PDB entry 5X2Q | X-ray diffraction, 2.60 A resolution | chains A and B of the 4 polymer chains in the assembly

[Chain A]
Protein: Taste receptor, type 1, member 2a
Source organism: Oryzias latipes
UniProt: A0A173M0G2 (A0A173M0G2_ORYLA); residues 20-474 here correspond to UniProt positions 12-466 (UniProt number = residue number - 8)
Sequence (461 residues; each row starts with the number of its first residue):
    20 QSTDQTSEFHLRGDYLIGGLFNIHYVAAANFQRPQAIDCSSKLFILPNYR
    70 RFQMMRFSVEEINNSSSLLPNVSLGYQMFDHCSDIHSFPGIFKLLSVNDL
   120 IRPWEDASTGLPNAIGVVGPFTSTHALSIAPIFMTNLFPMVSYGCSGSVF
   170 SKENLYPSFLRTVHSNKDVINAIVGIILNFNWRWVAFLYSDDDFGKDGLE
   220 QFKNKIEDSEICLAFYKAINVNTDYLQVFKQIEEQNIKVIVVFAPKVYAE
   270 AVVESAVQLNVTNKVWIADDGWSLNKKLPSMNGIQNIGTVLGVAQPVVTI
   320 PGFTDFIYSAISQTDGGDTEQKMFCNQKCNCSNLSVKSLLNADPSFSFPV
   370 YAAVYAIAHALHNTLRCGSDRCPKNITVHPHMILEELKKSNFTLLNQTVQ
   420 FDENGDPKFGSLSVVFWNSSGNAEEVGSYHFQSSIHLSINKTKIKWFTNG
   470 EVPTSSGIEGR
Unresolved in the structure: 20-25, 126-130, 331-342, 453-455, 467-480
Construct notes: expression tag (475-480)
Disulfides: Cys-58/Cys-101, Cys-348/Cys-350, Cys-386/Cys-391
Covalent attachments: N-acetylglucosamine (NAG) linked to Asn-83, Asn-90, Asn-279, Asn-349, Asn-410, Asn-437, Asn-459
Ion coordination: Na+ site 1: Ile-81, Ser-84, Leu-87, Leu-88; Na+ site 2: Phe-169, Tyr-175, Phe-178, Asn-423
Ligand contacts: glycine (GLY): Phe-140, Thr-141, Ser-142, Gly-163, Cys-164, Ser-165, Gly-166, Phe-213
From the paper describing this entry:
  - binding site for glycine: Ser-142, Gly-163, Ser-165
  - mutagenesis - S165A, S165I: decreased signaling in response to L-amino acids
  - mutagenesis - S165A, S165I: unchanged expression

[Chain B]
Protein: Taste receptor, type 1, member 3
Source organism: Oryzias latipes
UniProt: A0A173M094 (A0A173M094_ORYLA); residues 20-491 here correspond to UniProt positions 12-483 (UniProt number = residue number - 8)
Sequence (478 residues; numbered 20 to 497; the number before each row is that of its first residue):
    20 SPNWFNNISTDLFSMPGDIKLGGLFPIKEQSNEVSNDLTKLNSVSCDSLN
    70 KDGLGRALVMKYAVEEINANSQLLPGVKLGYKIYNTCRHSAVIVRPALSF
   120 LTEKSNGTLSVECNYTDYETDMVAVIGPQSSEMVTVIGKLLGFFLMPQIS
   170 FGATSDKFSDSLVYPSFFRTVPSDIRQVDAMVQLIKKFNWNWVAVVGSEE
   220 EYGQQGVQQFSKKAEDMGVCVAYQGLIPIYDDPKPAIQTIINNIQTTEVK
   270 VVVVFSLVSPAVSFFEEVIKKNLTGVWIASSSWAISDKVYSLPNIDSIGT
   320 VIGFIDETETLELLSPFTEVLFKKIHEASPTEKPEDPYNPCPECWSLSPA
   370 NVSLVKEESVQRTAFSVYAAVYTVAHALHKLLECNSAACKWSSSTRLYPW
   420 KLLEVLKEFSVNISNTSLKFDQNGNPNIGYSVIQRIWENQSLSSVGSYRS
   470 ANLSINETLFKWYTNNSEKPESSGIEGR
Unresolved in the structure: 20, 51-63, 351-357, 490-497
Construct notes: expression tag (492-497)
Disulfides: Cys-65/Cys-106, Cys-360/Cys-363, Cys-403/Cys-408
Covalent attachments: N-acetylglucosamine (NAG) linked to Asn-26, Asn-125, Asn-133, Asn-370, Asn-431, Asn-475
Ligand contacts: glycine (GLY): Gln-148, Ser-149, Ser-150, Gly-171, Ala-172, Thr-173, Ser-174, Tyr-221, Leu-276, Ser-301
From the paper describing this entry:
  - mutagenesis - S300E: unchanged signaling

[Interface between chain A and chain B]
Contacting residue pairs (71; chain A residue first):
  Ala-47(A) / Leu-181(B)
  Ala-48(A) / Leu-181(B)
  Asn-49(A) / Leu-181(B)
  Phe-50(A) / Gly-161(B)
  Phe-50(A) / Leu-164(B)  hydrophobic
  Phe-50(A) / Pro-184(B)  hydrophobic
  Gln-51(A) / Leu-164(B)
  Gln-51(A) / Trp-419(B)
  Arg-52(A) / Thr-135(B)
  Arg-52(A) / Leu-164(B)
  Arg-52(A) / Trp-419(B)
  Pro-53(A) / Asn-133(B)
  Pro-53(A) / Tyr-134(B)  hydrogen bond (backbone-backbone)
  Pro-53(A) / Thr-135(B)
  Pro-53(A) / Phe-162(B)
  Pro-53(A) / Phe-163(B)
  Pro-53(A) / Leu-164(B)
  Pro-53(A) / Trp-419(B)
  Gln-54(A) / Cys-132(B)
  Gln-54(A) / Asn-133(B)  hydrogen bond
  Gln-54(A) / Thr-135(B)
  Gln-54(A) / Phe-162(B)
  Ala-55(A) / Cys-132(B)  hydrogen bond (backbone-backbone)
  Asp-103(A) / Lys-158(B)  salt bridge
  Ile-104(A) / Lys-158(B)
  Ile-104(A) / Phe-162(B)
  Ile-104(A) / Leu-181(B)
  Ile-104(A) / Val-182(B)
  His-105(A) / Phe-162(B)
  Phe-107(A) / Lys-158(B)
  Phe-107(A) / Leu-159(B)
  Phe-107(A) / Phe-162(B)  hydrophobic
  Pro-108(A) / Val-130(B)
  Pro-108(A) / Glu-131(B)
  Pro-108(A) / Phe-162(B)
  Phe-111(A) / Leu-128(B)  hydrophobic
  Phe-111(A) / Val-130(B)
  Phe-111(A) / Tyr-134(B)
  Phe-111(A) / Leu-159(B)  hydrophobic
  Phe-111(A) / Phe-163(B)  hydrophobic
  Lys-112(A) / Val-130(B)
  Ser-115(A) / Val-130(B)
  Asp-118(A) / Val-130(B)  hydrogen bond (backbone-backbone)
  Leu-119(A) / Thr-127(B)
  Leu-119(A) / Leu-128(B)
  Ile-120(A) / Leu-128(B)  hydrogen bond (backbone-backbone)
  Arg-121(A) / Thr-127(B)
  Pro-122(A) / Arg-114(B)  hydrogen bond (backbone-side chain)
  Pro-122(A) / Leu-117(B)  hydrophobic
  Pro-122(A) / Ser-118(B)
  Pro-122(A) / Thr-121(B)
  Trp-123(A) / Tyr-103(B)
  Trp-123(A) / Arg-114(B)
  Trp-123(A) / Pro-115(B)
  Trp-123(A) / Ser-118(B)
  Glu-124(A) / Arg-114(B)  hydrogen bond (backbone-side chain)
  Ser-147(A) / Lys-158(B)
  Pro-150(A) / Val-113(B)  hydrophobic
  Pro-150(A) / Val-155(B)  hydrophobic
  Thr-154(A) / Ala-110(B)
  Thr-154(A) / Val-113(B)
  Thr-154(A) / Arg-114(B)
  Asn-155(A) / Arg-114(B)  hydrogen bond
  Lys-171(A) / Glu-218(B)  salt bridge
  Asn-173(A) / Tyr-249(B)
  Asp-212(A) / Lys-176(B)  salt bridge
  Glu-219(A) / Gln-227(B)
  Tyr-235(A) / Lys-231(B)
  Tyr-235(A) / Glu-234(B)
  Phe-343(A) / Val-130(B)  hydrophobic
  Cys-344(A) / Cys-132(B)  disulfide
Interface residues without a listed pair, chain A (39 interface residues in all): Thr-143, Leu-146, Ile-151, Leu-218
Interface residues without a listed pair, chain B (38 interface residues in all): Ser-109, Ser-129, Thr-154, Ser-180, Glu-423
Disulfides between the chains: Cys-344(A)/Cys-132(B)
The authors on this interface:
  - specific contacts: Cys-344(A)/Cys-132(B)

[In short]
39 residues of chain A and 38 residues of chain B are in contact, with 1 disulfide bond, 8 hydrogen bonds and
3 salt bridges. Polar pairs include Asp-103(A)/Lys-158(B), Lys-171(A)/Glu-218(B) and Asp-212(A)/Lys-176(B).
The authors report a contact between Cys-344(A) and Cys-132(B). The paper reports a binding site for glycine
at Ser-142(A), Gly-163(A) and Ser-165(A); S165A and S165I of chain A reduce signaling in response to L-amino
acids.
Here chain A is Taste receptor, type 1, member 2a and chain B is Taste receptor, type 1, member 3, both from
Oryzias latipes. Entry 5X2Q (Crystal structure of the medaka fish taste receptor T1r2a-T1r3 ligand binding
domains in complex with glycine) was determined by X-ray diffraction, deposited together with 5X2O and 5X2P.
